PDB entry 8JN2 | electron microscopy, 4.10 A resolution (low resolution: residue-level contacts below are approximate; hydrogen-bond / salt-bridge calls are withheld) | chains C and F of the 8 polymer chains in the assembly

Chain C:
Protein: Envelope protein
Organism: Dengue virus type 3
Reference sequence: A9LIF4 (A9LIF4_9FLAV); residues 1-493 here correspond to UniProt positions 281-773 (UniProt number = residue number + 280)
Sequence (493 residues; each row starts with the number of its first residue):
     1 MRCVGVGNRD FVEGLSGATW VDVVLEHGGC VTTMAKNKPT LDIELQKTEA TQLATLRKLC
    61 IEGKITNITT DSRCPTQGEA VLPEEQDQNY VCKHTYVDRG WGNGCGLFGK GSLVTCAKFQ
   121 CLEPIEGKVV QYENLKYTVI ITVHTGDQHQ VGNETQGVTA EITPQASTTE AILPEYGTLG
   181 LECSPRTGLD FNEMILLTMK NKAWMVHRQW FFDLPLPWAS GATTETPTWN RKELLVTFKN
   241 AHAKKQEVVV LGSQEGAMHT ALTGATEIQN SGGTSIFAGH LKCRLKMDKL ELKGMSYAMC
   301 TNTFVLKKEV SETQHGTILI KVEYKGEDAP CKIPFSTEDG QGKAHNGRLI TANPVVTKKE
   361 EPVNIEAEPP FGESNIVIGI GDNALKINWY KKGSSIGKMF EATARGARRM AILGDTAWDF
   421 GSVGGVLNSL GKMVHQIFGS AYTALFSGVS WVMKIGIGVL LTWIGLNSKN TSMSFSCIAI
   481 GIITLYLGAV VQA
Disulfides: Cys3-Cys30, Cys60-Cys121, Cys74-Cys105, Cys92-Cys116, Cys183-Cys283, Cys300-Cys331
Covalent attachments: N-acetylglucosamine (NAG) linked to Asn67, Asn153

Chain F:
Protein: Membrane protein
Organism: Dengue virus type 3
Reference sequence: M1J7M3 (M1J7M3_9FLAV); residues 1-75 here correspond to UniProt positions 140-214 (UniProt number = residue number + 139)
Sequence (75 residues; numbered 1 to 75; the number before each row is that of its first residue):
     1 SVALAPHVGM GLDTRTQTWM SAEGAWRQVE KVETWALRHP GFTILALFLA HYIGTSLTQK
    61 VVIFILLMLV TPSMT

Interface between chain C and chain F:
Pairs across the interface (37; chain C residue first):
  Gln209(C) - Arg38(F)
  Trp210(C) - Arg38(F)
  Glu233(C) - Glu23(F)
  Thr237(C) - Met20(F)
  Thr237(C) - Glu23(F)
  Asn240(C) - Gln17(F)
  His242(C) - Thr16(F)
  Leu251(C) - Trp19(F)
  Leu251(C) - Met20(F)
  Thr260(C) - Val2(F)
  Ala444(C) - Gly41(F)
  Leu445(C) - Gly41(F)
  Leu445(C) - Phe42(F)
  Leu445(C) - Leu45(F)
  Phe446(C) - Leu45(F)
  Ser447(C) - Trp35(F)
  Ser447(C) - His39(F)
  Gly448(C) - Trp35(F)
  Gly448(C) - His39(F)
  Val449(C) - Trp35(F)
  Val449(C) - Phe42(F)
  Val449(C) - Thr71(F)
  Ser450(C) - Thr75(F)
  Val452(C) - Met74(F)
  Val452(C) - Thr75(F)
  Met453(C) - Val70(F)
  Met453(C) - Thr71(F)
  Met453(C) - Met74(F)
  Ile457(C) - Leu45(F)
  Ile457(C) - Leu49(F)
  Ile457(C) - Leu67(F)
  Leu460(C) - Leu49(F)
  Leu461(C) - Phe48(F)
  Ile464(C) - Tyr52(F)
  Ile464(C) - Ile53(F)
  Ser468(C) - Tyr52(F)
  Met473(C) - Phe48(F)
Other interface residues (no listed pair), chain C (28 interface residues in all): Asp213, Leu234, Val236, Lys239, Val249
Other interface residues (no listed pair), chain F (22 interface residues in all): Thr34

Overview:
The interface between chain C and chain F involves 28 residues on one side and 22 on the other.
N-acetylglucosamine is covalently linked to Asn67(C) and Asn153(C).
Chain C is Envelope protein and chain F is Membrane protein, both from Dengue virus type 3; the structure,
Cryo-EM structure of dengue virus serotype 3 strain 863DK in complex with human antibody DENV-115 Fab ..., was
determined by electron microscopy together with 8JN1 and 8JN3 from the same study.
